Entry 4GD3 (X-ray diffraction, 3.30 A resolution); this record covers chains S and L of the 5 polymer chains in the assembly.

[Chain S]
Name: Hydrogenase-1 small chain
Source organism: Escherichia coli
Notes: EC 1.12.99.6
UniProtKB: P69739 (MBHS_ECOLI); residues 1-327 here correspond to UniProt positions 46-372 (UniProt number = residue number + 45)
Amino-acid sequence (335 residues; row label = number of the first residue in the row):
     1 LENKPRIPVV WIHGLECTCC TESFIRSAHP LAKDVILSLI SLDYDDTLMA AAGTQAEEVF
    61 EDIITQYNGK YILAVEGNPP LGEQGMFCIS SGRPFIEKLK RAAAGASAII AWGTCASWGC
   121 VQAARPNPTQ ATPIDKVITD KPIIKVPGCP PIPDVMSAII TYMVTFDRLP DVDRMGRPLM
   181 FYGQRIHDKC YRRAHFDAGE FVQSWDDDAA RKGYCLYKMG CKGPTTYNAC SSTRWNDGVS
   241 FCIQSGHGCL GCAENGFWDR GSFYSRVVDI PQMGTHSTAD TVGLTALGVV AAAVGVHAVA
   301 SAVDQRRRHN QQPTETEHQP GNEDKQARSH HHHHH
Not modelled in the structure: 1-3, 308-335
Sequence notes: engineered mutation Cys242 (Pro287 in P69739); expression tag (328-335)
Bound ions: fe4-s3 cluster Fe: Cys17, Cys19, Cys20, Cys115, Cys120, Cys149; 4Fe-4S cluster Fe site 1: His187, Cys190, Cys215, Cys221; 4Fe-4S cluster Fe site 2: Cys230, Cys242, Cys249, Cys252
Ligand contacts:
  - fe4-s3 cluster (F4S): Glu16, Cys17, Thr18, Cys19, Cys20, Glu76, Gly113, Thr114, Cys115, Cys120, Gly148, Cys149
  - 4Fe-4S cluster (SF4), molecule 1: Ile186, His187, Cys190, Arg192, Arg193, Phe196, Cys215, Leu216, Tyr217, Cys221, Gly223, Pro224, Ile243
  - 4Fe-4S cluster (SF4), molecule 2: Ile186, Thr226, Asn228, Cys230, Trp235, Phe241, Cys242, Cys249, Leu250, Gly251, Cys252, Ala253
Swiss-Prot annotation at these positions:
  - binding site ([4Fe-4S] cluster): Cys17, Cys20, Cys115, Cys149, His187, Cys190, Cys215, Cys221
  - binding site ([3Fe-4S] cluster): Cys230, Cys249, Cys252

[Chain L]
Name: Hydrogenase-1 large chain
Source organism: Escherichia coli
Notes: EC 1.12.99.6
UniProtKB: P0ACD8 (MBHL_ECOLI); numbering as in UniProt (aligned over 1-582)
Amino-acid sequence (582 residues; numbered 1 to 582; the number before each row is that of its first residue):
     1 MSTQYETQGY TINNAGRRLV VDPITRIEGH MRCEVNINDQ NVITNAVSCG TMFRGLEIIL
    61 QGRDPRDAWA FVERICGVCT GVHALASVYA IEDAIGIKVP DNANIIRNIM LATLWCHDHL
   121 VHFYQLAGMD WIDVLDALKA DPRKTSELAQ SLSSWPKSSP GYFFDVQNRL KKFVEGGQLG
   181 IFRNGYWGHP QYKLPPEANL MGFAHYLEAL DFQREIVKIH AVFGGKNPHP NWIVGGMPCA
   241 INIDESGAVG AVNMERLNLV QSIITRTADF INNVMIPDAL AIGQFNKPWS EIGTGLSDKC
   301 VLSYGAFPDI ANDFGEKSLL MPGGAVINGD FNNVLPVDLV DPQQVQEFVD HAWYRYPNDQ
   361 VGRHPFDGIT DPWYNPGDVK GSDTNIQQLN EQERYSWIKA PRWRGNAMEV GPLARTLIAY
   421 HKGDAATVES VDRMMSALNL PLSGIQSTLG RILCRAHEAQ WAAGKLQYFF DKLMTNLKNG
   481 NLATASTEKW EPATWPTECR GVGFTEAPRG ALGHWAAIRD GKIDLYQCVV PTTWNASPRD
   541 PKGQIGAYEA ALMNTKMAIP EQPLEILRTL HSFDPCLACS TH
Not modelled in the structure: 1
Bound ions: Mg2+: Glu57, Cys528; Ni2+: Cys76, Cys79, Cys576, Cys579; carbonmonoxide-(dicyano) iron Fe: Cys79, Cys579
Ligand contacts: carbonmonoxide-(dicyano) iron (FCO): Cys79, Val82, His83, Asp118, Ala507, Pro508, Arg509, Leu512, Val530, Pro531, Thr532, Cys576, Cys579
Swiss-Prot annotation at these positions:
  - binding site (Ni(2+)): Cys76, Cys79, Cys576, Cys579

[How chain S and chain L interact]
Contacting residue pairs (212; chain S residue first):
  Pro5(S) - Gln178(L)
  Arg6(S) - Phe173(L)  hydrogen bond (side chain-backbone)
  Arg6(S) - Gln178(L)  hydrogen bond (backbone-side chain)
  His13(S) - His30(L)  hydrogen bond (backbone-side chain)
  Gly14(S) - His30(L)  hydrogen bond (backbone-side chain)
  Leu15(S) - Met52(L)  hydrophobic
  Leu15(S) - Phe53(L)
  Leu15(S) - Arg54(L)
  Glu16(S) - Glu28(L)
  Glu16(S) - Gly29(L)
  Glu16(S) - Met52(L)
  Glu16(S) - Arg54(L)
  Glu16(S) - Ala578(L)
  Cys17(S) - Glu28(L)
  Cys17(S) - Arg54(L)
  Cys17(S) - Arg74(L)
  Cys17(S) - Ile75(L)
  Cys17(S) - Cys76(L)
  Cys17(S) - Gly77(L)  hydrogen bond (backbone-backbone)
  Cys17(S) - Val78(L)
  Cys17(S) - His229(L)  hydrogen bond
  Thr18(S) - Glu28(L)  hydrogen bond
  Thr18(S) - Gly29(L)
  Thr18(S) - Val78(L)
  Cys19(S) - Gly77(L)
  Cys19(S) - Pro228(L)
  Cys19(S) - His229(L)
  Glu22(S) - Gly77(L)
  Glu22(S) - Val78(L)
  Glu22(S) - His117(L)
  Glu22(S) - Pro228(L)
  Ser23(S) - Pro228(L)
  Ile25(S) - Gln213(L)  hydrogen bond (backbone-side chain)
  Arg26(S) - His117(L)  hydrogen bond
  Arg26(S) - Gln213(L)
  Arg26(S) - Arg214(L)
  Arg26(S) - Val217(L)
  Arg26(S) - Asn227(L)  hydrogen bond
  Ser27(S) - Arg214(L)
  Ala28(S) - Arg214(L)
  Leu31(S) - Asp211(L)
  Leu31(S) - Arg214(L)
  Lys33(S) - Arg169(L)
  Lys33(S) - Leu207(L)
  Lys33(S) - Leu210(L)
  Lys33(S) - Asp211(L)  salt bridge
  Asp34(S) - Arg169(L)  salt bridge
  Ile36(S) - Phe173(L)
  Leu37(S) - Arg169(L)
  Leu37(S) - Phe173(L)  hydrophobic
  Leu37(S) - Leu207(L)  hydrophobic
  Ser38(S) - Arg169(L)  hydrogen bond
  Ser41(S) - Gln178(L)  hydrogen bond
  Leu42(S) - Gly180(L)
  Leu42(S) - Ile181(L)
  Asp43(S) - Gly180(L)
  Asp46(S) - Pro23(L)
  Asp46(S) - Thr25(L)
  Asp46(S) - Arg26(L)  hydrogen bond (backbone-backbone)
  Thr47(S) - Arg26(L)
  Thr47(S) - Leu126(L)
  Leu48(S) - Arg26(L)
  Leu48(S) - Gln125(L)
  Leu48(S) - Met129(L)
  Leu48(S) - Ile181(L)
  Met49(S) - Thr25(L)
  Met49(S) - Arg26(L)  hydrogen bond (backbone-side chain)
  Met49(S) - Ile181(L)
  Ala50(S) - Thr25(L)
  Ala50(S) - Arg26(L)  hydrogen bond (backbone-side chain)
  Ala50(S) - Ile181(L)  hydrogen bond (backbone-backbone)
  Ala50(S) - Tyr186(L)
  Ala50(S) - Trp187(L)  hydrophobic
  Ala51(S) - Thr25(L)  hydrogen bond (backbone-side chain)
  Ala51(S) - Arg183(L)
  Ala51(S) - Asn184(L)
  Ala51(S) - Tyr186(L)  hydrophobic
  Ala52(S) - Pro23(L)
  Ala52(S) - Thr25(L)  hydrogen bond (backbone-side chain)
  Ala52(S) - Tyr186(L)  hydrogen bond (backbone-side chain)
  Ala52(S) - Leu567(L)  hydrophobic
  Gly53(S) - Val21(L)
  Gly53(S) - Asp22(L)
  Gly53(S) - Pro23(L)  hydrogen bond (backbone-backbone)
  Gln55(S) - Asn184(L)  hydrogen bond (backbone-side chain)
  Gln55(S) - Tyr186(L)  hydrogen bond
  Gln55(S) - Glu561(L)  hydrogen bond (side chain-backbone)
  Gln55(S) - Gln562(L)
  Gln55(S) - Pro563(L)
  Glu57(S) - Asp22(L)
  Glu58(S) - Asn184(L)
  Val59(S) - Arg183(L)
  Val59(S) - Asn184(L)
  Asp62(S) - Arg183(L)  salt bridge
  Ile63(S) - Arg183(L)
  Glu83(S) - Trp373(L)
  Glu83(S) - Tyr374(L)  hydrogen bond (side chain-backbone)
  Gln84(S) - Asp383(L)
  Gln84(S) - Thr384(L)
  Met86(S) - Tyr374(L)
  Met86(S) - Asp383(L)
  Met86(S) - Ile386(L)  hydrophobic
  Met86(S) - Trp397(L)  hydrogen bond (backbone-side chain)
  Phe87(S) - Met52(L)
  Phe87(S) - Phe53(L)  hydrogen bond (backbone-backbone)
  Phe87(S) - Pro372(L)  hydrophobic
  Phe87(S) - Trp397(L)  hydrophobic
  Cys88(S) - His30(L)
  Cys88(S) - Thr51(L)
  Ile89(S) - Thr51(L)  hydrogen bond (backbone-backbone)
  Ile89(S) - Trp353(L)  hydrophobic
  Ser91(S) - Asp22(L)  hydrogen bond (backbone-side chain)
  Ser91(S) - Pro23(L)
  Ser91(S) - Arg32(L)
  Gly92(S) - Asp22(L)  hydrogen bond (backbone-side chain)
  Gly92(S) - Arg32(L)
  Gly92(S) - Thr384(L)
  Gly92(S) - Asn385(L)
  Gly92(S) - Ile386(L)  hydrogen bond (backbone-backbone)
  Arg93(S) - Thr384(L)
  Arg93(S) - Asn385(L)  hydrogen bond
  Pro94(S) - Thr384(L)
  Val121(S) - Leu56(L)  hydrophobic
  Val121(S) - Ile59(L)
  Val121(S) - Phe71(L)
  Val121(S) - Arg74(L)
  Gln122(S) - Arg54(L)
  Gln122(S) - Ile59(L)
  Ala124(S) - Ile59(L)
  Ala124(S) - Arg63(L)
  Arg125(S) - Ile59(L)
  Arg125(S) - Arg63(L)  hydrogen bond (backbone-side chain)
  Pro126(S) - Ile58(L)  hydrophobic
  Pro126(S) - Ile59(L)
  Pro128(S) - Arg54(L)
  Pro128(S) - Gly55(L)
  Pro128(S) - Ile59(L)
  Thr129(S) - Phe53(L)
  Thr129(S) - Arg54(L)
  Cys149(S) - Arg74(L)  hydrogen bond (backbone-side chain)
  Cys149(S) - Lys226(L)
  Cys149(S) - His229(L)
  Pro150(S) - Lys226(L)
  Pro150(S) - Pro228(L)  hydrophobic
  Arg192(S) - Gly250(L)  hydrogen bond (side chain-backbone)
  Trp205(S) - Ile233(L)  hydrophobic
  Trp205(S) - Ala485(L)  hydrophobic
  Trp205(S) - Thr487(L)
  Trp205(S) - Trp490(L)
  Asp206(S) - Ala240(L)
  Asp206(S) - Ala483(L)
  Asp206(S) - Thr484(L)  hydrogen bond (side chain-backbone)
  Asp206(S) - Ala485(L)
  Ala210(S) - Gly250(L)
  Arg211(S) - Ile241(L)
  Arg211(S) - Asn242(L)  hydrogen bond (backbone-side chain)
  Arg211(S) - Gly247(L)
  Arg211(S) - Ala251(L)
  Arg211(S) - Ala483(L)
  Lys212(S) - Ser246(L)
  Lys212(S) - Gly247(L)
  Lys212(S) - Gly250(L)
  Gly213(S) - Gly250(L)
  Trp235(S) - Gly225(L)
  Trp235(S) - Lys226(L)
  Trp235(S) - Asn227(L)
  Asn236(S) - Val217(L)
  Asn236(S) - Ala221(L)
  Asn236(S) - Lys226(L)
  Asn236(S) - Asn227(L)  hydrogen bond (side chain-backbone)
  Asp237(S) - Lys218(L)  salt bridge
  Val239(S) - Lys218(L)
  Val239(S) - Ala221(L)  hydrophobic
  Val239(S) - Val222(L)  hydrophobic
  Val239(S) - Arg256(L)  hydrogen bond (backbone-side chain)
  Val239(S) - Leu259(L)  hydrophobic
  Ser240(S) - Ala221(L)  hydrogen bond (side chain-backbone)
  Ser240(S) - Gly225(L)
  Ser240(S) - Arg256(L)
  Phe241(S) - Gly225(L)  hydrogen bond (backbone-backbone)
  Cys242(S) - Gly225(L)
  Cys242(S) - Lys226(L)
  Cys242(S) - Asn231(L)  hydrogen bond
  Gln244(S) - Arg256(L)  hydrogen bond
  Ser245(S) - Ala221(L)  hydrogen bond (side chain-backbone)
  Ser245(S) - Val222(L)  hydrogen bond (side chain-backbone)
  Ser245(S) - Phe223(L)
  Ser245(S) - Gly224(L)
  Ser245(S) - Gly225(L)  hydrogen bond (side chain-backbone)
  Ser245(S) - Pro238(L)
  Ser245(S) - Cys239(L)
  Gly246(S) - Pro238(L)
  His247(S) - Trp69(L)
  His247(S) - Asn231(L)
  His247(S) - Trp232(L)
  Leu250(S) - Asn231(L)
  Cys252(S) - Lys226(L)
  Trp258(S) - Arg63(L)  hydrogen bond (backbone-side chain)
  Trp258(S) - Ala70(L)
  Trp258(S) - Phe71(L)  hydrophobic
  Trp258(S) - Arg74(L)
  Asp259(S) - Arg63(L)  salt bridge
  Ser262(S) - Asp67(L)  hydrogen bond
  Phe263(S) - Asp67(L)  hydrogen bond (backbone-side chain)
  Phe263(S) - Ala70(L)  hydrophobic
  Phe263(S) - Phe71(L)  hydrophobic
  Tyr264(S) - Arg66(L)
  Tyr264(S) - Asp67(L)
  Tyr264(S) - Trp69(L)  hydrogen bond
  Tyr264(S) - Trp232(L)  hydrogen bond (side chain-backbone)
  Tyr264(S) - Ile233(L)
  Tyr264(S) - Trp490(L)  hydrophobic
Interface residues without a listed pair, chain S (90 interface residues in all): Ala32, Tyr44, Thr54, Ala56, Tyr67, Ser90, Tyr191, Ser204
Interface residues without a listed pair, chain L (99 interface residues in all): Val20, Ile24, Ile27, Val121, Phe182, Gly185, Glu215, Val249, Leu482

[In short]
90 residues of chain S face 99 of chain L across their interface, with 50 hydrogen bonds and 5 salt bridges.
Polar pairs include Lys33(S)-Asp211(L), Asp34(S)-Arg169(L) and Asp62(S)-Arg183(L). Bound to chain S: 4Fe-4S
cluster and fe4-s3 cluster. Chain L binds carbonmonoxide-(dicyano) iron.
Chain S is Hydrogenase-1 small chain and chain L is Hydrogenase-1 large chain, both from Escherichia coli; the
structure, Structure of E. coli hydrogenase-1 in complex with cytochrome b, was determined by X-ray
diffraction.
